PDB entry 4XT8 | X-ray diffraction, 1.95 A resolution | chain A

# Chain A
Molecule: Rv2671
From: Mycobacterium tuberculosis (strain ATCC 25618 / H37Rv)
UniProt: P71968 (P71968_MYCTU); numbering as in UniProt (aligned over 1-258)
Sequence (258 residues; numbered 1 to 258; the number before each row is that of its first residue):
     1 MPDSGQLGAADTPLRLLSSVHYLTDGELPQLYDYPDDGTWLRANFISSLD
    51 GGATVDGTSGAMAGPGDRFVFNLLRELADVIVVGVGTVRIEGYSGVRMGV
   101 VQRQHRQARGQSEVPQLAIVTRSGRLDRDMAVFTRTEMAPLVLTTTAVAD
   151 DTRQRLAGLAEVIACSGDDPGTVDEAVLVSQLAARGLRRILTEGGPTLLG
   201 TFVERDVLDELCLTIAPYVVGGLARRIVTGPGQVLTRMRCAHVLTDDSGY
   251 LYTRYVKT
Disordered / not traced: 1-12
Small-molecule neighbours:
  - NADP (NAP; NADP nicotinamide-adenine-dinucleotide phosphate): F45, I46, A53, T54, G57, T58, S59, M62, G84, V85, G86, T87, I90, E91, V120, T121, R122, S123, G124, V173, E175, E193, G194, G195, P196, T197, L198, T201, R225, I227, T229
  - trimetrexate (TMQ): N44, F45, I46, S59, G60, A63, D67, R68, F71, N72, R75, E91, G92, Y93, S94, E193, T214
From the paper describing this entry:
  - binding site for trimetrexate: N44, F45, D67, F71, E91, E193, T214

# Overview
Ligands of chain A: NADP and trimetrexate. From the paper: a binding site for trimetrexate at N44, F45 and D67
among others.
Chain A is Rv2671 (Mycobacterium tuberculosis (strain ATCC 25618 / H37Rv)); the structure, Crystal structure
of Rv2671 from Mycobacterium tuberculosis in complex with NADP+ and trimetrexate, was determined by X-ray
diffraction (same publication as 4XRB, 4XT4, 4XT5 and 4XT6).
